4E18 - chains A and B; structure by X-ray diffraction, 2.40 A resolution.

# Chain A
Protein: Vinculin
Organism: Gallus gallus
Notes: fragment: D1 domain
UniProtKB: P12003 (VINC_CHICK); numbering as in UniProt (aligned over 1-259)
Amino-acid sequence (263 residues; numbered -3 to 259; the number before each row is that of its first residue; numbers below 1 keep their minus sign (Gly-3 is residue -3)):
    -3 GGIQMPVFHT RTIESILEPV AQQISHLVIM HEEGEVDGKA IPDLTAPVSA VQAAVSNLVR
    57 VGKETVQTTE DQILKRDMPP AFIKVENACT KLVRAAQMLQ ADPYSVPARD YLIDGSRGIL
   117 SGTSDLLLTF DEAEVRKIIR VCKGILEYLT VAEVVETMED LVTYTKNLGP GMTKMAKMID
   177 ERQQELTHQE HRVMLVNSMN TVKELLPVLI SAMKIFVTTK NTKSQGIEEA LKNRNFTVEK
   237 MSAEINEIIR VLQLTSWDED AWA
Unresolved in the structure: -3 to -1, 32-33, 218-223, 255-259
Sequence notes: expression tag (-3 to 0)

# Chain B
Protein: Catenin alpha-1
Organism: Mus musculus
Notes: fragment: vinculin binding domain
UniProtKB: P26231 (CTNA1_MOUSE); residues 302-356 here = UniProt positions 302-356
Amino-acid sequence (59 residues; each row starts with the number of its first residue; note: 301 numbers in that range are skipped by the numbering (no residue carries them; nothing is unmodelled there); numbers below 1 keep their minus sign (Gly-3 is residue -3)):
    -3 GGIQ
   302 RPSLEERLES IISGAALMAD SSCTRDDRRE RIVAECNAVR QALQDLLSEY MGNAG
Unresolved in the structure: -3, 318-327, 355-356
Sequence notes: expression tag (-3 to 0)

# Chain A / chain B interface
Residue-residue contacts - 67 pairs, chain A then chain B:
  Thr8(A) - Val334(B)
  Ile12(A) - Val334(B)  hydrophobic
  Ile12(A) - Cys337(B)
  Ile12(A) - Asn338(B)
  Ile12(A) - Arg341(B)
  Pro15(A) - Gln345(B)  hydrogen bond (backbone-side chain)
  Val16(A) - Arg341(B)
  Val16(A) - Leu344(B)  hydrophobic
  Gln19(A) - Gln345(B)  hydrogen bond
  Gln19(A) - Leu348(B)
  Gln19(A) - Ser349(B)  hydrogen bond
  Gln19(A) - Asn354(B)  hydrogen bond
  His22(A) - Met352(B)
  His22(A) - Asn354(B)
  Leu23(A) - Tyr351(B)  hydrophobic
  Leu23(A) - Met352(B)  hydrophobic
  Met26(A) - Met352(B)  hydrophobic
  Ile37(A) - Tyr351(B)  hydrophobic
  Pro38(A) - Glu350(B)
  Leu40(A) - Tyr351(B)  hydrophobic
  Pro43(A) - Leu347(B)  hydrophobic
  Pro43(A) - Glu350(B)
  Val44(A) - Leu347(B)  hydrophobic
  Ala46(A) - Ala343(B)
  Val47(A) - Ala343(B)
  Val47(A) - Leu344(B)
  Ala50(A) - Ala339(B)
  Ala50(A) - Val340(B)
  Val51(A) - Val340(B)
  Asn53(A) - Glu336(B)
  Leu54(A) - Glu336(B)
  Leu54(A) - Cys337(B)  hydrophobic
  Val57(A) - Ile333(B)  hydrophobic
  Val57(A) - Glu336(B)
  Glu60(A) - Arg332(B)  salt bridge
  Thr61(A) - Arg329(B)
  Thr61(A) - Ile333(B)
  Thr64(A) - Arg329(B)  hydrogen bond (backbone-side chain)
  Thr65(A) - Arg329(B)
  Leu88(A) - Leu347(B)  hydrophobic
  Arg105(A) - Tyr351(B)  hydrogen bond
  Leu108(A) - Tyr351(B)  hydrophobic
  Ser112(A) - Leu344(B)
  Ser112(A) - Leu348(B)
  Ile115(A) - Val340(B)  hydrophobic
  Ile115(A) - Leu344(B)  hydrophobic
  Thr119(A) - Cys337(B)
  Leu122(A) - Ile333(B)  hydrophobic
  Leu122(A) - Cys337(B)  hydrophobic
  Leu123(A) - Cys337(B)  hydrophobic
  Phe126(A) - Ile333(B)  hydrophobic
  Glu130(A) - Arg330(B)  salt bridge
  Arg136(A) - Ala316(B)
  Val137(A) - Ala317(B)  hydrophobic
  Gly140(A) - Ile312(B)
  Gly140(A) - Ala316(B)
  Glu143(A) - Ile312(B)
  Tyr144(A) - Leu309(B)
  Tyr144(A) - Ile313(B)  hydrophobic
  Val147(A) - Arg308(B)
  Val147(A) - Leu309(B)  hydrophobic
  Val147(A) - Ile312(B)  hydrophobic
  Val150(A) - Arg308(B)
  Asp156(A) - Leu305(B)
  Thr159(A) - Glu306(B)
  Asn163(A) - Leu309(B)
  Lys170(A) - Ala317(B)
Also at the interface, not in a pair above, chain A (52 interface residues in all): Ile20, Asp39, Gly58, Leu95, Thr146, Val151, Tyr160

# Summary
52 residues of chain A and 29 residues of chain B are in contact; the contacts include 6 hydrogen bonds and 2
salt bridges. Among the polar pairs are Glu60(A)-Arg332(B), Glu130(A)-Arg330(B) and Pro15(A)-Gln345(B).
Chain A is Vinculin (Gallus gallus) and chain B is Catenin alpha-1 (Mus musculus); the structure,
Alpha-E-catenin is an autoinhibited molecule that co-activates vinculin, was determined by X-ray diffraction.
